Entry 5OK2 (X-ray diffraction, 1.10 A resolution); this record covers chain A.

[Chain A]
Molecule: Beta-phosphoglucomutase
Organism: Lactococcus lactis
Notes: EC 5.4.2.6
Reference sequence: P71447 (PGMB_LACLA); numbering as in UniProt (aligned over 1-218)
Chain sequence (218 residues; row label = number of the first residue in the row):
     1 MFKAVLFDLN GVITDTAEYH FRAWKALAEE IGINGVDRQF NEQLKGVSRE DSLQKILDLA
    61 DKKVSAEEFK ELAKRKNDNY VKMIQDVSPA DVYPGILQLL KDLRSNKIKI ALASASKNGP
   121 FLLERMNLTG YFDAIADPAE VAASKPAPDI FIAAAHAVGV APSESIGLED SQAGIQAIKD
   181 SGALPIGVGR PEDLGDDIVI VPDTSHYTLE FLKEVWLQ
Differences from the reference sequence: engineered mutation Asn-10 (Asp in P71447), Arg-125 (Lys in P71447), His-206 (Tyr in P71447)
Ion coordination: Mg2+: Asp-8, Asn-10, Asp-170; Na+: Glu-124, Asn-127
Ligand contacts:
  - tetrafluoroaluminate (ALF): Asp-8, Leu-9, Asn-10, Gly-46, Ala-113, Ser-114, Ala-115, Ser-116, Lys-145, Glu-169, Asp-170
  - 6-O-phosphono-beta-D-glucopyranose (BG6): Asp-8, Asn-10, His-20, Trp-24, Leu-44, Lys-45, Gly-46, Val-47, Ser-48, Arg-49, Ser-52, Lys-76, Asn-77, Tyr-80, Ser-114, Ala-115, Ser-116, Lys-117, Asn-118
Swiss-Prot annotation at these positions:
  - active site: Asp-8 (Nucleophile)
  - binding site (Mg(2+)): Asp-8, Asp-170
  - binding site (beta-D-glucose 6-phosphate): Gly-46, Val-47, Arg-49, Ser-116, Lys-117, Asn-118
  - site (Important for catalytic activity and assists the phosphoryl transfer reaction to Asp8 by balancing charge and orienting the reacting groups): Ser-114, Lys-145
  - modified residue: Asp-8 (4-aspartylphosphate)
  - mutagenesis: Asp-8 (D8A/E: Inactive), Thr-16 (T16P: 500-fold reduction in the rate constant for Asp-8 phosphorylation by beta-G1,6bisP ...), His-20 (H20A: Impairs Asp-8 phosphorylation by beta-G1,6bisP and phosphoryl transfer from the phospho-Asp8 to the substrate beta-G1P ...), Lys-45 (K45A: 20'000-fold decrease in catalytic efficiency), Gly-46 (G46A: 1'000'000-fold decrease in catalytic efficiency; G46P: 100'000-fold decrease in catalytic efficiency; G46V: 10'000-fold decrease in catalytic efficiency), Arg-49 (R49K: 1'000'000-fold decrease in catalytic efficiency), Ser-52 (S52A: Wild-type activity), Lys-76 (K76A: 100-fold reduction in the conversion of beta-G1P to G6P in the presence of beta-G1,6bisP), Asp-170 (D170A: Impaired, but active with an increase in the affinity for G1P)
Reported in the primary citation:
  - binding site for tetrafluoroaluminate: Asp-8
  - binding site for 6-O-phosphono-beta-D-glucopyranose: Asn-10
  - mutagenesis - D10N: unchanged catalytic activity (hydrolysis of the phospho-enzyme)
  - mutagenesis - D10N (350 fold): decreased catalytic activity (mutase activity)

[In short]
Bound to chain A: tetrafluoroaluminate and 6-O-phosphono-beta-D-glucopyranose. Asp-8, Asn-10 and Asp-170
coordinate Mg2+. Glu-124 and Asn-127 form the Na+ site. Curated annotation (UniProt) lists active-site residue
Asp-8, Mg2+-binding residues Asp-8 and Asp-170, 6 beta-D-glucose 6-phosphate-binding residues and 9
mutagenesis sites. From the paper: a binding site for tetrafluoroaluminate at Asp-8; D10N reduces catalytic
activity (mutase activity).
Chain A is Beta-phosphoglucomutase (Lactococcus lactis); the structure, Structure of the D10N mutant of
beta-phosphoglucomutase from Lactococcus lactis inhibited with glucose 6-phosphate and tetrafluoroaluminate
..., was determined by X-ray diffraction, deposited together with 5OJZ, 5OK0, 5OK1 and 5O6R.
